Entry 4ZF8 (X-ray diffraction, 2.77 A resolution); this record covers chain A.

# Chain A
Protein: Bifunctional P-450/NADPH-P450 reductase
From: Bacillus megaterium
Notes: EC 1.14.14.1, 1.6.2.4
UniProtKB: P14779 (CPXB_BACME); residues 0-460 here correspond to UniProt positions 1-461 (UniProt number = residue number + 1)
Chain sequence (468 residues; row label = number of the first residue in the row; numbering starts at 0):
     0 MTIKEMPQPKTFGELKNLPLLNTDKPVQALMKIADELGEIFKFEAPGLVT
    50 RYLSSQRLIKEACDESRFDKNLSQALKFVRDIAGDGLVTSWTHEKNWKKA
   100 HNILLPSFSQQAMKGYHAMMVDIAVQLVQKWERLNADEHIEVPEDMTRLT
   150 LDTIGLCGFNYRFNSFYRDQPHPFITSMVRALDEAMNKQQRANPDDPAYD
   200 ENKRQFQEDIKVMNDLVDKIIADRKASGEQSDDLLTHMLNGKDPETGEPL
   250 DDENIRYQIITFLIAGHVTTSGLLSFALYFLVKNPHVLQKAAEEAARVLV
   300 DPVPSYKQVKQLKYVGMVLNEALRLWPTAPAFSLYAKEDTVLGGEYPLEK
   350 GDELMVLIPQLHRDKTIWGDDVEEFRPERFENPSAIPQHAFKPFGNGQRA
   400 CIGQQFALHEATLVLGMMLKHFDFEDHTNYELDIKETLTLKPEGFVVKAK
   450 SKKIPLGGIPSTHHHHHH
Not modelled in the structure: 0, 461-467
Construct notes: engineered mutation Leu47 (Arg48 in P14779), Ile81 (Phe82 in P14779), Val87 (Phe88 in P14779), Gln188 (Leu189 in P14779), Val267 (Glu268 in P14779); expression tag (461-467)
Metal / ion sites: Ni2+ site 1: Thr1, Asp338, Glu348; Ni2+ site 2: His138, His426; Ni2+ site 3: Asp214, His285; Ni2+ site 4 near His236 (its only coordinating residue here); heme Fe: Cys400 (together with metyrapone)
Ligand contacts:
  - heme (HEM): Lys69, Leu75, Leu86, Val87, Trp96, His100, Phe107, Ile153, Thr260, Phe261, Ala264, Gly265, Thr268, Thr269, Leu272, Leu322, Thr327, Ala328, Phe331, Pro392, Phe393, Gly394, Gln397, Arg398, Ala399, Cys400, Ile401, Gly402, Phe405, Ala406
  - metyrapone (MYT): Val78, Val87, Leu181, Ile263, Ala264, Thr268, Ala328, Leu437, Thr438
Swiss-Prot annotation at these positions:
  - binding site ((9Z)-hexadecenoate): Tyr51
  - binding site (heme): Cys400
  - site: Thr268 (Important for catalytic activity)
What the authors report for this chain:
  - binding site for metyrapone: Val87, Ile263 (from molecular simulation)
  - mutagenesis - F87V: increased binding to metyrapone

# In short
Bound to chain A: heme and metyrapone. Thr1, Asp338 and Glu348 coordinate Ni2+ site 1. His138 and His426
coordinate Ni2+ site 2. From UniProt: (9Z)-hexadecenoate-binding residue Tyr51 and heme-binding residue
Cys400. The paper reports a binding site for metyrapone at Val87 and Ile263; F87V increases binding to
metyrapone.
Chain A is Bifunctional P-450/NADPH-P450 reductase (Bacillus megaterium); the structure, Cytochrome P450
pentamutant from BM3 with bound Metyrapone, was determined by X-ray diffraction together with 4ZF6, 4ZFA and
4ZFB from the same study.
